6RYF - chains A and G; structure by X-ray diffraction, 1.72 A resolution.

# Chain A
Protein: Endoplasmic reticulum aminopeptidase 1
Organism: Homo sapiens
Notes: EC 3.4.11.-
Reference sequence: Q9NZ08 (ERAP1_HUMAN); numbering as in UniProt (aligned over 46-938)
Chain sequence (894 residues; numbered 46 to 939; the number before each row is that of its first residue):
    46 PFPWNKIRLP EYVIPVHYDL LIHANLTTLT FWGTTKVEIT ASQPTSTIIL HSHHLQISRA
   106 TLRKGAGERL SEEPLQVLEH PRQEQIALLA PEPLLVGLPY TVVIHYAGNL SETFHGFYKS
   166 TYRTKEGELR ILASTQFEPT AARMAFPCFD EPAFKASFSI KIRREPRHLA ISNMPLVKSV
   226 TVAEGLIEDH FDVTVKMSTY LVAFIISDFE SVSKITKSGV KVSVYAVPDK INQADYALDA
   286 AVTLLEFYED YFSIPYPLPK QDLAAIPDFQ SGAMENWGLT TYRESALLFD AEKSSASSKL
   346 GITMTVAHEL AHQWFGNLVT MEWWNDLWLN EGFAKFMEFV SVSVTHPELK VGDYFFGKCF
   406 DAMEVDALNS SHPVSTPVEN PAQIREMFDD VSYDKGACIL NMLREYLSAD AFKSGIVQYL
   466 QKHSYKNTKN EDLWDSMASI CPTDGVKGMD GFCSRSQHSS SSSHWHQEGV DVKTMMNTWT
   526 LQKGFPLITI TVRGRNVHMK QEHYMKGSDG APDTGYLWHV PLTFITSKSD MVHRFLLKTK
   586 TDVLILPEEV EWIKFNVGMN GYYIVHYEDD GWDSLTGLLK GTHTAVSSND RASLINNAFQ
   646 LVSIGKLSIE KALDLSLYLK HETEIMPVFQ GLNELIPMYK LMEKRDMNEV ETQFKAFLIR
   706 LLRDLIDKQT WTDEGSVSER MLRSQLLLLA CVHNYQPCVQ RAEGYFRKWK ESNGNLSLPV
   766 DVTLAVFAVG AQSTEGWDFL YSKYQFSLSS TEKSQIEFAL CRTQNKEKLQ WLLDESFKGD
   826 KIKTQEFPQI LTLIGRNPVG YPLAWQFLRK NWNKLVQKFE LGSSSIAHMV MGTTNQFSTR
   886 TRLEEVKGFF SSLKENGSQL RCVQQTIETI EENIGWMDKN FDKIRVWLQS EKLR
Unresolved in the structure: 110-113, 486-514, 553-557
Cystine bridges: C404-C443, C736-C743
Covalent attachments: N-acetylglucosamine (NAG) linked to N70, N154, N414, N760
Sequence notes: expression tag (939)
Curated features (UniProtKB/Swiss-Prot):
  - active site: E354 (Proton acceptor)
  - binding site (substrate): E183, G317 to N321
  - binding site (Zn(2+)): H353, H357, E376
  - site: Y438 (Transition state stabilizer)
  - glycosylation (N-linked (GlcNAc...) asparagine): N70, N154, N414, N760, N901
  - natural variant: D575 (D575G; D575N)
  - mutagenesis: Y438 (Y438F: Loss of enzyme activity)
What the authors report for this chain:
  - allosteric site: K685, R807
  - mutagenesis - Y684F, Y684F/K685A, K685A: decreased catalytic activity on L-pNA
  - mutagenesis - Y684F, K685A (5-fold): decreased catalytic activity on LLRIQRGPGRAFVTI
  - catalytic residues: Y438 (citing earlier work)

# Chain G
Protein: Pse-arg-ile-gln-arg-ala-phe-val-thr-ile
Chain sequence (14 residues; numbered 1 to 14; the number before each row is that of its first residue):
     1 XRIQRGPGRA FVTI
Unresolved in the structure: 5-8
Modified / non-standard residues: KF2 ([(1R)-1-azanyl-3-phenyl-propyl]-[(2S)-2-methanoyl-4-methyl-pentyl]phosphinic acid) at position 1

# Interface between chain A and chain G
Pairs across the interface (52; chain A residue first):
  Q181(A) - KF2_1(G)
  E183(A) - KF2_1(G)
  S316(A) - KF2_1(G)  hydrogen bond (side chain-backbone)
  S316(A) - R2(G)
  G317(A) - KF2_1(G)  hydrogen bond (backbone-backbone)
  A318(A) - KF2_1(G)  hydrogen bond (backbone-backbone)
  M319(A) - KF2_1(G)
  E320(A) - KF2_1(G)
  R328(A) - I3(G)
  S330(A) - R9(G)
  S340(A) - R9(G)  hydrogen bond (side chain-backbone)
  S342(A) - R9(G)
  S343(A) - R9(G)
  T350(A) - KF2_1(G)
  H353(A) - KF2_1(G)
  E354(A) - KF2_1(G)
  H357(A) - KF2_1(G)
  E376(A) - KF2_1(G)
  F433(A) - KF2_1(G)
  F433(A) - R2(G)
  D434(A) - R2(G)
  D435(A) - R2(G)  salt bridge
  Y438(A) - KF2_1(G)
  Y438(A) - R2(G)
  D439(A) - R2(G)  salt bridge
  F674(A) - F11(G)  hydrophobic
  N678(A) - A10(G)  hydrogen bond (side chain-backbone)
  N678(A) - F11(G)
  N678(A) - V12(G)  hydrogen bond (side chain-backbone)
  I681(A) - V12(G)  hydrophobic
  I681(A) - T13(G)
  Y684(A) - I14(G)  hydrogen bond (side chain-backbone)
  K685(A) - T13(G)
  K685(A) - I14(G)  hydrogen bond (side chain-backbone)
  Q730(A) - F11(G)
  Q730(A) - I14(G)
  L734(A) - I14(G)  hydrophobic
  L769(A) - A10(G)  hydrophobic
  S795(A) - R9(G)  hydrogen bond (backbone-side chain)
  T796(A) - R9(G)
  S799(A) - R9(G)  hydrogen bond (side chain-backbone)
  S799(A) - A10(G)
  Q800(A) - A10(G)
  F803(A) - F11(G)
  F803(A) - I14(G)  hydrophobic
  R807(A) - I14(G)  hydrogen bond (side chain-backbone)
  Q834(A) - Q4(G)
  Q834(A) - V12(G)
  L838(A) - F11(G)
  L838(A) - V12(G)  hydrophobic
  R841(A) - T13(G)
  S869(A) - R2(G)
Also at the interface, not in a pair above, chain A (49 interface residues in all): P184, Q315, K380, L677, P682, L733, V737, H738, H873
The authors on this interface:
  - residue pairs: Y684(A)-I14(G), K685(A)-I14(G), R807(A)-I14(G)
  - interface residues, chain A: Y684(A), K685(A), Q730(A), R807(A)

# Summary
49 residues of chain A and 10 residues of chain G are in contact; the contacts include 11 hydrogen bonds and 2
salt bridges. Polar contacts include D435(A)-R2(G), D439(A)-R2(G) and S316(A)-KF2_1(G). The authors report
contacts between Y684(A) and I14(G), K685(A) and I14(G) and R807(A) and I14(G). The paper reports the
catalytic residue Y438(A); Y684F, Y684F/K685A and K685A of chain A reduce catalytic activity on L-pNA.
Here chain A is Endoplasmic reticulum aminopeptidase 1 (Homo sapiens) and chain G is
Pse-arg-ile-gln-arg-ala-phe-val-thr-ile. Entry 6RYF (High-resolution crystal structure of ERAP1 in complex
with 15mer phosphinic peptide) was determined by X-ray diffraction, deposited together with 6RQX.
